PDB entry 8J9L | X-ray diffraction, 2.50 A resolution | chains B and I of the 5 polymer chains in the assembly

== Chain B (and I) ==
Name: Ferritin heavy chain
Source organism: Homo sapiens
Notes: EC 1.16.3.1; chain I of this document is another copy of the same molecule, construct and numbering; everything in this record applies to it too
UniProt: P02794 (FRIH_HUMAN); residues 0-182 here correspond to UniProt positions 1-183 (UniProt number = residue number + 1)
Chain sequence (183 residues; row label = number of the first residue in the row; numbering starts at 0):
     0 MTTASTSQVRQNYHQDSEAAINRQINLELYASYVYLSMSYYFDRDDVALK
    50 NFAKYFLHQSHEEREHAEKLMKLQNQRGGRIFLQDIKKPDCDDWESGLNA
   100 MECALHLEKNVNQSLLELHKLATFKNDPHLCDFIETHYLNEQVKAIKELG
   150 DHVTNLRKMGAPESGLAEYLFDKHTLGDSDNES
Disordered / not traced: 0-4, 177-182
Differences from the reference sequence: engineered mutation Phe123 (Asp124 in P02794)
Ion coordination: Fe ion: Glu27, Glu62, His65
Swiss-Prot annotation at these positions:
  - binding site (Fe cation): Glu27, Glu62, His65, Glu107, Gln141
  - site: Arg22 (Essential for association with cargo receptor NCOA4)
  - modified residue: Met0 (N-acetylmethionine), Thr1 (N-acetylthreonine), Ser178 (Phosphoserine), Ser182 (Phosphoserine)

== How chain B and chain I interact ==
Pairs across the interface (25; chain B residue first):
  Gln7(B) - Leu104(I)
  Gln7(B) - Lys108(I)  hydrogen bond (backbone-side chain)
  Gln7(B) - Gly149(I)  hydrogen bond (side chain-backbone)
  Gln7(B) - Val152(I)
  Gln7(B) - Thr153(I)  hydrogen bond
  Gln7(B) - Arg156(I)  hydrogen bond
  Val8(B) - Lys108(I)
  Val8(B) - Ile145(I)  hydrophobic
  Arg9(B) - Lys108(I)  hydrogen bond (backbone-side chain)
  Gln10(B) - Lys108(I)  hydrogen bond (side chain-backbone)
  Gln10(B) - Asn111(I)  hydrogen bond
  Gln10(B) - Gln112(I)
  Gln10(B) - Ile145(I)
  Asn11(B) - Leu115(I)
  Asn74(B) - Lys146(I)
  Gln75(B) - Val142(I)
  Gln75(B) - Lys143(I)
  Pro127(B) - Leu115(I)  hydrophobic
  Pro127(B) - His118(I)
  Pro127(B) - Glu134(I)
  Pro127(B) - Leu138(I)  hydrophobic
  His128(B) - Leu138(I)
  His128(B) - Asn139(I)  hydrogen bond
  His128(B) - Val142(I)
  Asp131(B) - Glu134(I)
Other interface residues (no listed pair), chain B (12 interface residues in all): Arg76, Glu134
Other interface residues (no listed pair), chain I (18 interface residues in all): Asp131

== Summary ==
The interface between chain B and chain I involves 12 residues on one side and 18 on the other, with 8
hydrogen bonds. Among the polar pairs are Gln7(B)-Lys108(I), Gln7(B)-Gly149(I) and Gln7(B)-Thr153(I). UniProt
lists 5 Fe cation-binding residues on chain B.
Chain B and chain I are both Ferritin heavy chain (Homo sapiens); the structure, Crystal Structure of Human
H-Ferritin variant 123F assembling in solution2, was determined by X-ray diffraction together with 8J9M and
8JAI from the same study.
